Entry 6LAO (electron microscopy, 2.64 A resolution); this record covers chains B and C of the 4 polymer chains in the assembly.

[Chain B]
Protein: Capsid protein VP2
From: Echovirus E11
Sequence (251 residues; each row starts with the number of its first residue):
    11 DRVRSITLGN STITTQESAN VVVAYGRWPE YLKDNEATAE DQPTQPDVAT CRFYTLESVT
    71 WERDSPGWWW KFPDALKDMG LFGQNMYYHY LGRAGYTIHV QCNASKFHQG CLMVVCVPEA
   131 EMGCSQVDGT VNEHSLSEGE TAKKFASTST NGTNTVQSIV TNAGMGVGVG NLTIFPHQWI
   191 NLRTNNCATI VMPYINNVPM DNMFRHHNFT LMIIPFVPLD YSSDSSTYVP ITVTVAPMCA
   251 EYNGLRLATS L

[Chain C]
Protein: Capsid protein VP3
From: Echovirus E11
Sequence (238 residues; numbered 1 to 238; the number before each row is that of its first residue):
     1 GLPVMNTPGS NQFLTSDDFQ SPSAMPQFDV TPELNIPGEV QNLMEIAEVD SVVPVNNVEG
    61 KLDTMEIYRI PVQSGNHQSS QVFGFQVQPG LDNVFKHTLL GEILNYYAHW SGSIKLTFVF
   121 CGSAMATGKF LLAYAPPGAN APKSRKDAML GTHIIWDVGL QSSCVLCIPW ISQTHYRLVQ
   181 QDEYTSAGNV TCWYQTGIVV PAGTPTSCSI MCFVSACNDF SVRLLKDTPF IEQSALLQ

[Chain B / chain C interface]
Contacting residue pairs (52; chain B residue first):
  Tyr35(B) - Gly38(C)
  Arg37(B) - Asn35(C)  hydrogen bond (side chain-backbone)
  Arg37(B) - Pro37(C)
  Glu46(B) - Asn35(C)
  Lys116(B) - Ser123(C)  hydrogen bond (backbone-side chain)
  Lys116(B) - Ala124(C)
  Lys116(B) - Met125(C)
  Phe117(B) - Ser123(C)
  Phe117(B) - Ala202(C)
  Phe117(B) - Gly203(C)
  Phe117(B) - Thr204(C)
  Phe117(B) - Pro205(C)
  His118(B) - Ser123(C)
  Gln119(B) - Gly122(C)
  Gln119(B) - Ser123(C)
  Gln119(B) - Ser207(C)  hydrogen bond (side chain-backbone)
  Val170(B) - Met65(C)  hydrophobic
  Thr171(B) - Asp63(C)
  Thr171(B) - Thr64(C)
  Val179(B) - Met65(C)  hydrophobic
  Val179(B) - Tyr68(C)
  Gly180(B) - Ser51(C)
  Gly180(B) - Val52(C)  hydrogen bond (backbone-backbone)
  Gly180(B) - Tyr68(C)  hydrogen bond (backbone-side chain)
  Asn181(B) - Ser51(C)
  Asn181(B) - His97(C)  hydrogen bond (side chain-backbone)
  Asn181(B) - Thr98(C)
  Asn181(B) - Leu99(C)  hydrogen bond (side chain-backbone)
  Thr183(B) - Val49(C)
  Thr183(B) - Asp50(C)  hydrogen bond (side chain-backbone)
  Thr183(B) - Ser51(C)
  Trp189(B) - Phe213(C)  hydrophobic
  Asn191(B) - Phe120(C)  hydrogen bond (side chain-backbone)
  Arg193(B) - Phe120(C)
  Arg193(B) - Gly122(C)
  Arg193(B) - Ser123(C)  hydrogen bond (side chain-backbone)
  Arg193(B) - Ala124(C)
  Arg193(B) - Ala126(C)
  Arg193(B) - Val158(C)
  Arg193(B) - Gly159(C)  hydrogen bond (side chain-backbone)
  Asn206(B) - Ile36(C)
  Phe226(B) - Met65(C)  hydrophobic
  Phe226(B) - Arg69(C)  hydrogen bond (backbone-side chain)
  Phe226(B) - Met211(C)  hydrophobic
  Val227(B) - Cys121(C)  hydrophobic
  Val227(B) - Ser209(C)
  Pro228(B) - Arg69(C)
  Asp230(B) - Pro205(C)
  Tyr231(B) - Pro205(C)  hydrophobic
  Ser232(B) - Gly203(C)
  Ser232(B) - Thr204(C)  hydrogen bond (side chain-backbone)
  Ser232(B) - Pro205(C)
Other interface residues (no listed pair), chain B (33 interface residues in all): Cys121, Ile169, Ile184, Thr194, Pro203, Tyr204, Ile205, Asn207, Val208, Pro209
Other interface residues (no listed pair), chain C (38 interface residues in all): Leu34, Ile46, Val119, Ser162, Cys208

[Overview]
33 residues of chain B and 38 residues of chain C are in contact, with 13 hydrogen bonds. Polar pairs include
Arg37(B)-Asn35(C), Lys116(B)-Ser123(C) and Gln119(B)-Ser207(C).
Here chain B is Capsid protein VP2 and chain C is Capsid protein VP3, both from Echovirus E11. Entry 6LAO
(Cryo-EM structure of echovirus 11 complexed with its attaching receptor CD55 at pH 5.5) was determined by
electron microscopy together with 6LA3, 6LA4, 6LA5, 6LA6, 6LA7, 6LAP and 3 further entries from the same
study.
